6HJY - chains A and E of the 10 polymer chains in the assembly; structure by X-ray diffraction, 2.78 A resolution.

[Chain A]
Protein: Cys-loop ligand-gated ion channel
Organism: Dickeya chrysanthemi
UniProt: P0C7B7 (ELIC_DICCH); the construct has insertions or renumbered stretches relative to UniProt, so the offset changes along the chain: 9-163 = UniProt 9-163; 165-285 = UniProt 164-284
Amino-acid sequence (277 residues; row label = number of the first residue in the row):
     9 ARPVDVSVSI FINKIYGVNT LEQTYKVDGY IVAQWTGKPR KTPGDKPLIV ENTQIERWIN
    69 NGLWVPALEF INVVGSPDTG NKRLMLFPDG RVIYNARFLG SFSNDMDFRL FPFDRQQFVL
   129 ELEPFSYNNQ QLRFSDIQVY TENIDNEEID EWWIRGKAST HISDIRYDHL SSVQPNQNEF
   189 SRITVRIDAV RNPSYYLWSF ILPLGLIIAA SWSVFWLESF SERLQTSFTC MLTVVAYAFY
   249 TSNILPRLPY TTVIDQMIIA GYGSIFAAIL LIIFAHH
Differences from the reference sequence: insertion (164); conflict Cys238 (Leu237 in P0C7B7)
Reported in the primary citation:
  - conformationally variable residues: Tyr175 to Gln185, Leu214 to Trp224, Leu225 to Glu230, Arg231 to Thr241, Phe274 to His285

[Chain E]
Protein: Cys-loop ligand-gated ion channel
Organism: Dickeya chrysanthemi
UniProt: P0C7B7 (ELIC_DICCH); the construct has insertions or renumbered stretches relative to UniProt, so the offset changes along the chain: 8-163 = UniProt 8-163; 165-285 = UniProt 164-284
Amino-acid sequence (278 residues; row label = number of the first residue in the row):
     8 DARPVDVSVS IFINKIYGVN TLEQTYKVDG YIVAQWTGKP RKTPGDKPLI VENTQIERWI
    68 NNGLWVPALE FINVVGSPDT GNKRLMLFPD GRVIYNARFL GSFSNDMDFR LFPFDRQQFV
   128 LELEPFSYNN QQLRFSDIQV YTENIDNEEI DEWWIRGKAS THISDIRYDH LSSVQPNQNE
   188 FSRITVRIDA VRNPSYYLWS FILPLGLIIA ASWSVFWLES FSERLQTSFT CMLTVVAYAF
   248 YTSNILPRLP YTTVIDQMII AGYGSIFAAI LLIIFAHH
Differences from the reference sequence: insertion (164); conflict Cys238 (Leu237 in P0C7B7)

[How chain A and chain E interact]
Contacting residue pairs (93; chain A residue first):
  Leu29(A) with Glu159(E)
  Glu30(A) with Lys22(E), hydrogen bond (backbone-side chain); Tyr24(E); Lys34(E), salt bridge
  Gln31(A) with Ile157(E); Asp158(E)
  Glu64(A) with Thr61(E), hydrogen bond; Gln62(E), hydrogen bond
  Ile67(A) with Gln62(E)
  Asn68(A) with Gln62(E), hydrogen bond; Arg65(E), hydrogen bond (backbone-side chain)
  Val73(A) with Glu59(E)
  Pro74(A) with Glu59(E)
  Ala75(A) with Glu59(E), hydrogen bond (backbone-side chain); Asn60(E); Asn89(E)
  Glu77(A) with Tyr38(E), hydrogen bond; Asn89(E); Arg105(E), salt bridge
  Phe78(A) with Arg105(E), hydrogen bond (backbone-side chain)
  Ile79(A) with Tyr38(E); Arg105(E), hydrogen bond (backbone-side chain)
  Val81(A) with Arg105(E), hydrogen bond (backbone-side chain)
  Val82(A) with Tyr24(E)
  Gly83(A) with Asp86(E); Leu107(E)
  Ser84(A) with Asp86(E), hydrogen bond; Thr87(E), hydrogen bond (side chain-backbone); Gly88(E)
  Ser111(A) with Lys22(E)
  Met114(A) with Ile157(E)
  Asp115(A) with Ile157(E)
  Arg117(A) with Glu156(E), salt bridge; Ile157(E)
  Phe133(A) with Tyr38(E), hydrophobic; Asn89(E); Lys90(E); Arg91(E); Asn103(E)
  Ser134(A) with Ile57(E); Glu59(E), hydrogen bond; Arg91(E)
  Tyr135(A) with Ile57(E); Glu59(E)
  His177(A) with Phe19(E); Tyr148(E)
  Gln182(A) with Phe95(E)
  Phe228(A) with Trp224(E)
  Ser229(A) with Glu230(E), hydrogen bond
  Leu232(A) with Leu225(E), hydrophobic
  Gln233(A) with Gln233(E); Thr234(E), hydrogen bond
  Phe236(A) with Ala218(E); Ser221(E); Thr234(E); Cys238(E), hydrophobic
  Leu240(A) with Leu240(E), hydrophobic; Thr241(E)
  Val243(A) with Ile215(E), hydrophobic; Ala244(E); Tyr245(E), hydrophobic
  Ala246(A) with Tyr248(E)
  Phe247(A) with Ala244(E); Phe247(E), hydrophobic; Tyr248(E), hydrophobic
  Ser250(A) with Tyr248(E); Asn251(E); Ile252(E)
  Asn251(A) with Asn251(E)
  Arg255(A) with Asn251(E), hydrogen bond (side chain-backbone); Ile252(E)
  Leu256(A) with Tyr203(E)
  Pro257(A) with Asp158(E); Glu159(E); Asn200(E); Ser202(E), hydrogen bond (backbone-side chain); Tyr203(E), hydrogen bond (backbone-backbone)
  Tyr258(A) with Glu156(E); Ile157(E); Ser202(E); Tyr203(E)
  Thr259(A) with Tyr203(E); Ser207(E)
  Asp263(A) with Tyr203(E)
  Ile267(A) with Trp206(E); Leu210(E), hydrophobic
  Tyr270(A) with Pro211(E), hydrophobic; Tyr245(E)
  Phe274(A) with Leu214(E); Ala217(E), hydrophobic
  His284(A) with Glu226(E), salt bridge
  His285(A) with Trp224(E); Glu226(E)
Interface residues without a listed pair, chain A (54 interface residues in all): Thr32, Leu76, Asp113, Gln139, Val181, Met239, Ile281
Interface residues without a listed pair, chain E (61 interface residues in all): Gly25, Asp36, Arg99, Ile101, Ala104, Asn154, Val222, Thr237

[Overview]
54 residues of chain A and 61 residues of chain E are in contact; the contacts include 18 hydrogen bonds and 4
salt bridges. Polar contacts include Glu30(A)-Lys34(E), Glu77(A)-Arg105(E) and Arg117(A)-Glu156(E). The paper
reports conformational variability at Tyr175(A), Leu214(A) and Leu225(A) among others.
Here chain A is Cys-loop ligand-gated ion channel and chain E is Cys-loop ligand-gated ion channel, both from
Dickeya chrysanthemi. Entry 6HJY (X-ray structure of a pentameric ligand gated ion channel from Erwinia
chrysanthemi (ELIC) Delta8 truncation mutant ...) was determined by X-ray diffraction together with 6HJX and
6HK0 from the same study.
